8DEQ - chains F and L of the 8 polymer chains in the assembly; structure by electron microscopy, 6.00 A resolution (low resolution: residue-level contacts below are approximate; hydrogen-bond / salt-bridge calls are withheld).

Chain F:
Name: Spike glycoprotein E1
Source organism: Venezuelan equine encephalitis virus
UniProtKB: P05674 (POLS_EEVV8); residues 1-402 here correspond to UniProt positions 813-1214 (UniProt number = residue number + 812)
Amino-acid sequence (402 residues; numbered 1 to 402; the number before each row is that of its first residue):
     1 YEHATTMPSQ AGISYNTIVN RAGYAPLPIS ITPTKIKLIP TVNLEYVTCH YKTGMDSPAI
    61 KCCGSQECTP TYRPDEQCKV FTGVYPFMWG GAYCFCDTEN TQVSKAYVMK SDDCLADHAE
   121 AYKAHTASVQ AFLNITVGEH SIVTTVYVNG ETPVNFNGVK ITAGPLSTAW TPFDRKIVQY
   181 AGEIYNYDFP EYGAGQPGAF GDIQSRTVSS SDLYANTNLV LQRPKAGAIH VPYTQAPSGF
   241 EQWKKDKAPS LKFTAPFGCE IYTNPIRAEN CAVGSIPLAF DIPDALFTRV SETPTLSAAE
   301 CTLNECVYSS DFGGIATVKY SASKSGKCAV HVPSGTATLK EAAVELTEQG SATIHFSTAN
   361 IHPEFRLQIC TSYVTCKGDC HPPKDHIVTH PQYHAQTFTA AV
Swiss-Prot annotation at these positions:
  - region: Val84 to Thr101 (E1 fusion peptide loop)
  - glycosylation: Asn134 (N-linked (GlcNAc...) asparagine)
Disulfide bonds: Cys49-Cys114, Cys62-Cys94, Cys63-Cys96, Cys259-Cys271, Cys301-Cys376, Cys306-Cys380, Cys328-Cys370
Covalently attached groups: N-acetylglucosamine (NAG) linked to Asn134

Chain L:
Name: SKV09 Fab Light Chain
Notes: antibody fragment or engineered binder
Amino-acid sequence (107 residues; row label = number of the first residue in the row):
     1 DIQMTQSPSS LSASVGDTVT ITCRASQSIS SWLAWYQQKP GKAPNLLIYK ASSLQTGVPS
    61 RFSGSGSETH FTLTISSLQS EDFATYYCQQ YISRPWTFGQ GTKVEIK

How chain F and chain L interact:
Contacting residue pairs (7; chain F residue first):
  Ser325(F) with Ile92(L); Ser93(L)
  Thr347(F) with Tyr91(L)
  Glu348(F) with Tyr91(L); Ile92(L); Ser93(L); Arg94(L)
Other interface residues (no listed pair), chain F (4 interface residues in all): Lys324
Other interface residues (no listed pair), chain L (6 interface residues in all): Ile29, Trp32

In short:
The interface between chain F and chain L involves 4 residues on one side and 6 on the other.
N-acetylglucosamine is covalently linked to Asn134(F).
Here chain F is Spike glycoprotein E1 (Venezuelan equine encephalitis virus) and chain L is SKV09 Fab Light
Chain. Entry 8DEQ (Cryo-EM local refinement of antibody SKV09 in complex with VEEV alphavirus spike
glycoprotein) was determined by electron microscopy, deposited together with 8DEE, 8DEF, 8DUL, 8DUN, 8DWO,
8EEU and 8EEV.
